1FNU - chains B and C of the 4 polymer chains in the assembly; structure by X-ray diffraction, 1.94 A resolution.

== Chain B ==
Molecule: Exotoxin type A precursor (allele 1)
From: Streptococcus pyogenes phage T12
UniProt: P62560 (SPEA_STRPY); residues 301-521 here correspond to UniProt positions 1-221 (UniProt number = residue number - 300)
Chain sequence (221 residues; row label = number of the first residue in the row):
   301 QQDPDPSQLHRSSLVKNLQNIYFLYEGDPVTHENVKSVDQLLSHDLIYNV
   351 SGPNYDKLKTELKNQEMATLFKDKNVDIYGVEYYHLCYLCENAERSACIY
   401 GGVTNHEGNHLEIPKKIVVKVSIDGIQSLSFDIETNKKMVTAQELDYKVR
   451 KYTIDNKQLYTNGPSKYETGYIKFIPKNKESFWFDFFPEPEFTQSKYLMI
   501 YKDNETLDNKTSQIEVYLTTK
Disulfide bonds: Cys387-Cys398
Sequence notes: conflict Thr453 (Leu153 in P62560), Ile454 (Thr154 in P62560), Asn509 (Ser209 in P62560), Lys510 (Asn210 in P62560)
Bound ions: Cd2+ site 1 near Asp339 (its only coordinating residue here); Cd2+ site 2 near Cys390 (its only coordinating residue here); Cd2+ site 3: Glu391 (shared with 1 residue of chain D)

== Chain C ==
Molecule: Exotoxin type A precursor (allele 1)
From: Streptococcus pyogenes phage T12
UniProt: P62560 (SPEA_STRPY); residues 601-821 here correspond to UniProt positions 1-221 (UniProt number = residue number - 600)
Chain sequence (221 residues; numbered 601 to 821; the number before each row is that of its first residue):
   601 QQDPDPSQLHRSSLVKNLQNIYFLYEGDPVTHENVKSVDQLLSHDLIYNV
   651 SGPNYDKLKTELKNQEMATLFKDKNVDIYGVEYYHLCYLCENAERSACIY
   701 GGVTNHEGNHLEIPKKIVVKVSIDGIQSLSFDIETNKKMVTAQELDYKVR
   751 KYTIDNKQLYTNGPSKYETGYIKFIPKNKESFWFDFFPEPEFTQSKYLMI
   801 YKDNETLDNKTSQIEVYLTTK
Disulfide bonds: Cys687-Cys698
Sequence notes: conflict Thr753 (Leu153 in P62560), Ile754 (Thr154 in P62560), Asn809 (Ser209 in P62560), Lys810 (Asn210 in P62560)
Bound ions: Cd2+ site 1 near Asp639 (its only coordinating residue here); Cd2+ site 2: Cys690 (shared with 1 residue of chain A); Cd2+ site 3: Glu691 (shared with 1 residue of chain A)

== Chain B / chain C interface ==
Contacting residue pairs - 25 pairs, chain B then chain C:
  Gln340(B) - Glu791(C)
  Leu341(B) - Glu791(C)
  Leu342(B) - Glu791(C)
  Leu342(B) - Phe792(C)
  Ser343(B) - Glu789(C)
  Ser343(B) - Pro790(C)
  Ser343(B) - Glu791(C)  hydrogen bond (side chain-backbone)
  His344(B) - Glu789(C)  salt bridge
  Gln365(B) - Glu789(C)  hydrogen bond (backbone-side chain)
  Gln365(B) - Pro790(C)
  Leu386(B) - Tyr688(C)
  Tyr388(B) - Leu686(C)  hydrophobic
  Tyr388(B) - Tyr688(C)
  Glu489(B) - Ser643(C)
  Glu489(B) - His644(C)  salt bridge
  Glu489(B) - Asn664(C)
  Glu489(B) - Gln665(C)  hydrogen bond (side chain-backbone)
  Pro490(B) - Ser643(C)
  Pro490(B) - Gln665(C)
  Glu491(B) - Gln640(C)
  Glu491(B) - Leu641(C)
  Glu491(B) - Leu642(C)
  Glu491(B) - Ser643(C)  hydrogen bond (backbone-side chain)
  Phe492(B) - Leu642(C)
  Thr493(B) - Leu642(C)
Interface residues without a listed pair, chain B (17 interface residues in all): His310, Asn364, Glu366, Lys496
Interface residues without a listed pair, chain C (16 interface residues in all): Glu666, Thr793, Lys796

== Overview ==
17 residues of chain B and 16 residues of chain C are in contact, with 4 hydrogen bonds and 2 salt bridges.
Polar contacts include His344(B)-Glu789(C), Glu489(B)-His644(C) and Ser343(B)-Glu791(C).
Chain B and chain C are both Exotoxin type A precursor (allele 1) (Streptococcus pyogenes phage T12); the
structure, Structure of streptococcal pyrogenic exotoxin A, was determined by X-ray diffraction together with
1FNV and 1FNW from the same study.
